1WCM - chains A and K of the 12 polymer chains in the assembly; structure by X-ray diffraction, 3.80 A resolution.

# Chain A
Molecule: DNA-directed RNA polymerase II largest subunit
Organism: Saccharomyces cerevisiae
Notes: EC 2.7.7.6
UniProt: P04050 (RPB1_YEAST); residue numbers follow UniProt; this construct covers 1-1733
Sequence (1733 residues; each row starts with the number of its first residue):
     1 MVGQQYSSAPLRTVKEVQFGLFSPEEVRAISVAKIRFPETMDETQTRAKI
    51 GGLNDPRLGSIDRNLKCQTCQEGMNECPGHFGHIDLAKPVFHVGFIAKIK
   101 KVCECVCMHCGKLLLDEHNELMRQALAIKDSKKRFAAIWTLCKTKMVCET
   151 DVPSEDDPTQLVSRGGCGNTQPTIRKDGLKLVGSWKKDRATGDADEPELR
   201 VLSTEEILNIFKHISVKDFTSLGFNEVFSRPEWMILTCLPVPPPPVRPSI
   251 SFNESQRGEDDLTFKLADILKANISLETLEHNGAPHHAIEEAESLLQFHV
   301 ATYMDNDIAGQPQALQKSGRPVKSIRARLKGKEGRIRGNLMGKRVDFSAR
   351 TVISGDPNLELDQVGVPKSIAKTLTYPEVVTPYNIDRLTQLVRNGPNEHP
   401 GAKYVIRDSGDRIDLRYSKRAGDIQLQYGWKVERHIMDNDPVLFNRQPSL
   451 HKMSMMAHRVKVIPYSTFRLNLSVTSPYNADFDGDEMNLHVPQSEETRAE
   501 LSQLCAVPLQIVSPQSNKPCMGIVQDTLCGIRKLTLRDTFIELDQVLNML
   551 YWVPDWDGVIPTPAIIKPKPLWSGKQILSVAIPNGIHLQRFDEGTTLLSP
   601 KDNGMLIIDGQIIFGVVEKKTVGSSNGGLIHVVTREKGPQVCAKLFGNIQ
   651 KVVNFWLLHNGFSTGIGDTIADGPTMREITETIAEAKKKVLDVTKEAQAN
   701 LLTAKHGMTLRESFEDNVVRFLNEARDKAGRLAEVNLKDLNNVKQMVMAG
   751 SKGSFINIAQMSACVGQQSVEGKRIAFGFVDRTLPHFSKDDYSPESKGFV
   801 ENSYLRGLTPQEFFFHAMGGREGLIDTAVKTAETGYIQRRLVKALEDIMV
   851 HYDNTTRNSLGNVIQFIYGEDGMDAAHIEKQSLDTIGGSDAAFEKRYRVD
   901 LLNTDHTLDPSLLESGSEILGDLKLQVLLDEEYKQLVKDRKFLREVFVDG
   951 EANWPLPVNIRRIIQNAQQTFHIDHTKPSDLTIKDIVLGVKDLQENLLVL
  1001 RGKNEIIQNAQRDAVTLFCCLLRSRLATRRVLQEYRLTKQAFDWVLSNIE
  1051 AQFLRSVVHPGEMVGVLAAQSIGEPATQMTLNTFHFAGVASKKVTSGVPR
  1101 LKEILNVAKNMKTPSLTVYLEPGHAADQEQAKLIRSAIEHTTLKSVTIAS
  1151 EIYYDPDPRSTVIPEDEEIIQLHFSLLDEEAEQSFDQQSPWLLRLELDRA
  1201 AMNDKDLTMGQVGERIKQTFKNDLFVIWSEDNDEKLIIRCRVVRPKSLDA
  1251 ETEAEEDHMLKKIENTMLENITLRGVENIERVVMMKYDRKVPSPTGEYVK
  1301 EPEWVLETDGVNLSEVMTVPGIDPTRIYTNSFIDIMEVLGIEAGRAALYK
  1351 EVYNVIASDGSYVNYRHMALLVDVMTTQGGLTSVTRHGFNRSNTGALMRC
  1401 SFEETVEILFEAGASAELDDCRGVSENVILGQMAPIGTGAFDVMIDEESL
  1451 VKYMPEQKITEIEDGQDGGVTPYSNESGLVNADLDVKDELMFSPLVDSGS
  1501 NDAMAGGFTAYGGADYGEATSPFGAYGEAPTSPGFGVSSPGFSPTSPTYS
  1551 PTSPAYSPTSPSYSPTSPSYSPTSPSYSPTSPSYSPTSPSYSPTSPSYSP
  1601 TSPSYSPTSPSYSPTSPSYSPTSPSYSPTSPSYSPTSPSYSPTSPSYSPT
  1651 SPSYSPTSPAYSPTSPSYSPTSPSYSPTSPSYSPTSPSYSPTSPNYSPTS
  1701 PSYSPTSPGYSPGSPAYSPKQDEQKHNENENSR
Not modelled in the structure: 1, 187-194, 1082-1091, 1177-1186, 1244-1253, 1456-1733
Metal / ion sites: Zn2+ site 1: Cys-67, Cys-70, Cys-77, His-80; Zn2+ site 2: Cys-110, Cys-167; Mg2+: Asp-481, Asp-483
Swiss-Prot annotation at these positions:
  - region: Pro-248 to Asp-260 (Lid loop), Asn-306 to Lys-323 (Rudder loop), Pro-810 to Glu-822 (Bridging helix)
  - binding site (Zn(2+)): Cys-67, Cys-70, Cys-77, His-80, Cys-107, Cys-110, Cys-148, Cys-167
  - binding site (Mg(2+)): Asp-481, Asp-483, Asp-485
  - modified residue: Thr-1471 (Phosphothreonine)
  - cross-link (Glycyl lysine isopeptide (Lys-Gly)): Lys-695 (interchain with G-Cter in ubiquitin), Lys-1246 (interchain with G-Cter in ubiquitin), Lys-1350 (interchain with G-Cter in ubiquitin)
  - natural variant: Ser-1653 to Pro-1659 (deletion: In strain: A364A)
  - mutagenesis: Lys-1246 (K1246R: Impairs ubiquitination during transcription stress)
What the authors report for this chain:
  - conformationally variable residues (order/disorder transition): Ile-1445 to Pro-1455

# Chain K
Molecule: DNA-directed RNA polymerase II 13.6 kDa polypeptide
Organism: Saccharomyces cerevisiae
Notes: EC 2.7.7.6
UniProt: P38902 (RPBY_YEAST); numbering as in UniProt (aligned over 1-120)
Sequence (120 residues; numbered 1 to 120; the number before each row is that of its first residue):
     1 MNAPDRFELFLLGEGESKLKIDPDTKAPNAVVITFEKEDHTLGNLIRAEL
    51 LNDRKVLFAAYKVEHPFFARFKLRIQTTEGYDPKDALKNACNSIINKLGA
   101 LKTNFETEWNLQTLAADDAF
Not modelled in the structure: 116-120
Swiss-Prot annotation at these positions:
  - mutagenesis: Glu-108 (E108G/V: Transcript termination readthrough; E108K: Transcript termination readthrough. Lethal), Leu-111 (L111P: Transcript termination readthrough), Leu-114 (L114P: Transcript termination readthrough)

# Interface between chain A and chain K
Residue-residue contacts (33; chain A residue first):
  Asp-356(A) with His-65(K), salt bridge
  Asn-358(A) with Glu-64(K); His-65(K); Pro-66(K)
  Pro-367(A) with Asn-2(K)
  Ser-369(A) with Asn-2(K), hydrogen bond (backbone-side chain)
  Pro-464(A) with Asn-2(K); Phe-67(K), hydrophobic
  Tyr-465(A) with Asn-2(K), hydrogen bond (backbone-side chain); Pro-4(K); Phe-67(K), hydrophobic
  Ser-466(A) with Asn-2(K), hydrogen bond
  Arg-469(A) with Phe-67(K)
  Asp-544(A) with Arg-47(K), hydrogen bond (backbone-side chain)
  Leu-547(A) with Phe-58(K), hydrophobic; Ala-59(K); Ala-60(K)
  Asn-548(A) with Arg-47(K); Ala-60(K); Tyr-61(K), hydrogen bond (side chain-backbone)
  Tyr-551(A) with Val-32(K); Ala-60(K), hydrophobic; Lys-62(K), hydrogen bond (backbone-side chain); Lys-72(K); Arg-74(K)
  Trp-552(A) with Lys-62(K); Val-63(K)
  Trp-556(A) with Lys-26(K); Phe-58(K), hydrophobic; Arg-74(K)
  Asp-557(A) with Lys-26(K)
  Gly-558(A) with Arg-74(K)
  Ile-560(A) with Leu-57(K)
Also at the interface, not in a pair above, chain A (20 interface residues in all): Lys-368, Pro-554, Asp-555
Also at the interface, not in a pair above, chain K (24 interface residues in all): Met-1, Ala-3, Ala-27, Leu-51, Phe-68, Gln-76

# Summary
Chain A and chain K form an interface of 20 and 24 residues respectively; the contacts include 6 hydrogen
bonds and 1 salt bridge. Polar pairs include Asp-356(A)/His-65(K), Ser-369(A)/Asn-2(K) and
Tyr-465(A)/Asn-2(K). The paper reports conformational variability at Ile-1445(A).
Chain A is DNA-directed RNA polymerase II largest subunit and chain K is DNA-directed RNA polymerase II 13.6
kDa polypeptide, both from Saccharomyces cerevisiae; the structure, Complete 12-Subunit RNA Polymerase II at
3.8 Angstrom, was determined by X-ray diffraction (same publication as 1Y14).
